PDB entry 4JI2 | X-ray diffraction, 3.64 A resolution | chains A and K of the 21 polymer chains in the assembly

[Chain A]
Molecule: 16S rRNA
Organism: Thermus thermophilus
Sequence (1522 nucleotides; each row starts with the number of its first residue; note: 42 numbers in that range are skipped by the numbering (no residue carries them; nothing is unmodelled there); a row labelled like 190A-190L holds insertion residues (190A, then the next letters in order); numbering starts at 0):
     0 UUUGUUGGAG AGUUUGAUCC UGGCUCAGGG UGAACGCUGG CGGCGUGCCU AAGACAUGCA
    60 AGUCGUGCGG G
    73 CCGCGGGGUU UU
    88 ACUCCG
    95 UGGUC
   101 AGCGGCGGAC GGGUGAGUAA CGCGUGGGU
  129A G
   130 ACCUACCCGG AAGAGGGGGA CAACCCGGGG AAACUCGGGC UAAUCCCCCA UGUGGACCCG
   190 C
190A-190L CCCUUGGGGUGU
   191 GUCCAAAGGG CUUU
   216 GCCCGCUUCC GGAUGGGCCC GCGUCCCAUC AGCUAGUUGG UGGGGUAAUG GCCCACCAAG
   276 GCGACGACGG GUAGCCGGUC UGAGAGGAUG GCCGGCCACA GGGGCACUGA GACACGGGCC
   336 CCACUCCUAC GGGAGGCAGC AGUUAGGAAU CUUCCGCAAU GGGCGCAAGC CUGACGGAGC
   396 GACGCCGCUU GGAGGAAGAA GCCCUUCGGG GUGUAAACUC CUGAA
   442 CCCGGGACGA AACCCCCGAC GA
   474 GGGGACUGAC GGUACCGGG
   494 GUAAUAGCGC CGGCCAACUC CGUGCCAGCA GCCGCGGUAA UACGGAGGGC GCGAGCGUUA
   554 CCCGGAUUCA CUGGGCGUAA AGGGCGUGUA GGCGGCCUGG GGCGUCCCAU GUGAAAGACC
   614 ACGGCUCAAC CGUGGGGGAG CGUGGGAUAC GCUCAGGCUA GACGGUGGGA GAGGGUGGUG
   674 GAAUUCCCGG AGUAGCGGUG AAAUGCGCAG AUACCGGGAG GAACGCCGAU GGCGAAGGCA
   734 GCCACCUGGU CCACCCGUGA CGCUGAGGCG CGAAAGCGUG GGGAGCAAAC CGGAUUAGAU
   794 ACCCGGGUAG UCCACGCCCU AAACGAUGCG CGCUAGGUCU CUGGGUCU
   848 CCUGGGGGCC GAAGCUAACG CGUUAAGCGC GCCGCCUGGG GAGUACGGCC GCAAGGCUGA
   908 AACUCAAAGG AAUUGACGGG GGCCCGCACA AGCGGUGGAG CAUGUGGUUU AAUUCGAAGX
   968 AACGCGAAGA ACCUUACCAG GCCUUGACAU GCUAGG
 1003A G
  1004 AACCCGGGUG AAAGCCUGGG GUGCCCC
1030A-1030D GCGA
  1031 GGGGAGCCCU AGCACAGGUG CUGCAUGGCC GUCGUCAGCU CGUGCCGUGA GGUGUUGGGU
  1091 UAAGUCCCGC AACGAGCGCA ACCCCCGCCG UUAGUUGCCA GCGGUUCGGC CGGGCACUCU
  1151 AACGGGACUG CCCGCGAAA
  1171 GCGGGAGGAA GGAGGGGACG ACGUCUGGUC AGCAUGGCCC UUACGGCCUG GGCGACACAC
  1231 GUGCUACAAU GCCCACUACA AAGCGAUGCC ACCCGGCAAC GGGGAGCUAA UCGCAAAAAG
  1291 GUGGGCCCAG UUCGGAUUGG GGUCUGCAAC CCGACCCCAU GAAGCCGGAA UCGCUAGUAA
  1351 UCGCGGAUCA G
 1361A C
  1362 CAUGCCGCGG UGAAUACGUU CCCGGGCCUU GUACACACXG CCXGUXACGC CAUGGGAGCG
  1422 GGCUCUACCC GAAGUCGCCG GG
  1446 AGCCUACGGG
  1459 CAGGCGCCGA GGGUAGGGCC CGUGACUGGG GCGAAGUCGU AACAAGGUAG CUGUACCGGA
  1519 AGGUGCGGCU GGAUCCACUC CUUUCU
Unresolved in the structure: 0-4, 1534-1538
Modified positions: PSU (pseudouridine-5'-monophosphate) at position 516, 7MG (7N-methyl-8-hydroguanosine-5'-monophosphate) at position 527, M2G (N2-dimethylguanosine-5'-monophosphate) at position 966, 5MC (5-methylcytidine-5'-monophosphate) at position 967, 2MG (2N-methylguanosine-5'-monophosphate) at position 1207, 5MC (5-methylcytidine-5'-monophosphate) at position 1400, 4OC (4n,o2'-methylcytidine-5'-monophosphate) at position 1402, 5MC (5-methylcytidine-5'-monophosphate) at position 1404, 5MC (5-methylcytidine-5'-monophosphate) at position 1407, UR3 (3-methyluridine-5'-monophoshate) at position 1498, MA6 (6N-dimethyladenosine-5'-monophoshate) at position 1518, MA6 (6N-dimethyladenosine-5'-monophoshate) at position 1519, PSU (pseudouridine-5'-monophosphate) at position 1540, PSU (pseudouridine-5'-monophosphate) at position 1541
Sequence notes: engineered mutation C1534 (A2157 in M26923.1); conflict A1535 (C2158 in M26923.1)
Bound ions: Mg2+ site 1 near U5 (its only coordinating residue here); Mg2+ site 2: U12, C526, 7MG_527, A914; Mg2+ site 3 near U12 (its only coordinating residue here); Mg2+ site 4 near U13 (its only coordinating residue here); Mg2+ site 5 near G21 (its only coordinating residue here); Mg2+ site 6: G21, G22; Mg2+ site 7 near C48 (its only coordinating residue here); Mg2+ site 8 near A53 (its only coordinating residue here); Mg2+ site 9: C58, U387; Mg2+ site 10: A59, C386; Mg2+ site 11: U62, G105; Mg2+ site 12 near C89 (its only coordinating residue here); 125 more Mg2+ sites not listed
Reported in the primary citation:
  - conformationally variable residues: A1492
  - mutagenesis - C1490U: increased growth

[Chain K]
Name: Ribosomal protein S11
Organism: Thermus thermophilus
UniProt: P80376 (RS11_THET8); residue numbers follow UniProt; this construct covers 1-129
Chain sequence (129 residues; each row starts with the number of its first residue):
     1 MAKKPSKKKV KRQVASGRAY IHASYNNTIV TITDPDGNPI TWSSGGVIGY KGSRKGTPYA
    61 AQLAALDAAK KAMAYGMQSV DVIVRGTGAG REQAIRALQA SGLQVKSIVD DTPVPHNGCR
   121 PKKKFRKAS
Unresolved in the structure: 1-10, 127-129
Bound ions: Mg2+: Asn26 (shared with G691(A), U692(A) of chain A)

[How chain A and chain K interact]
Residue-residue contacts (78; chain A residue first):
  G674(A) - His116(K)  base contact
  A675(A) - Val114(K)  hydrogen bond to the sugar
  A675(A) - Pro115(K)  base contact
  A675(A) - His116(K)  hydrogen bond to the base
  A675(A) - Asn117(K)  base contact
  A675(A) - Gly118(K)  base contact
  A676(A) - Pro113(K)  sugar contact
  A676(A) - Pro115(K)  sugar contact
  A676(A) - Cys119(K)  base contact
  U677(A) - Cys119(K)  base contact
  G683(A) - Gly37(K)  base contact
  G683(A) - Asn38(K)  hydrogen bond to the base
  G683(A) - Pro39(K)  base contact
  A684(A) - Asn38(K)  sugar contact
  A684(A) - Pro39(K)  hydrogen bond to the sugar
  G685(A) - Pro39(K)  sugar contact
  G685(A) - Ile40(K)  phosphate contact
  G685(A) - Trp42(K)  sugar contact
  U686(A) - Trp42(K)  base contact
  A687(A) - Lys71(K)  salt bridge to the phosphate
  G688(A) - Trp42(K)  sugar contact
  G688(A) - Ser44(K)  hydrogen bond to the phosphate
  G688(A) - Gly46(K)  sugar contact
  G688(A) - Val47(K)  sugar contact
  C689(A) - Asn27(K)  hydrogen bond to the phosphate
  C689(A) - Ser44(K)  hydrogen bond to the phosphate
  C689(A) - Gly45(K)  phosphate contact
  C689(A) - Gly46(K)  hydrogen bond to the phosphate
  C689(A) - Lys55(K)  salt bridge to the phosphate
  G690(A) - Asn27(K)  hydrogen bond to the phosphate
  G690(A) - Lys55(K)  hydrogen bond to the base
  G691(A) - Asn26(K)  hydrogen bond to the phosphate
  G691(A) - Lys51(K)  base contact
  G691(A) - Gly52(K)  base contact
  G691(A) - Lys55(K)  hydrogen bond to the base
  U692(A) - Asn26(K)  hydrogen bond to the phosphate
  U692(A) - Gly52(K)  base contact
  U692(A) - Ser53(K)  hydrogen bond to the base
  U692(A) - Lys124(K)  salt bridge to the phosphate
  A694(A) - Ser53(K)  hydrogen bond to the phosphate
  A695(A) - Gly52(K)  phosphate contact
  A695(A) - Ser53(K)  hydrogen bond to the phosphate
  A704(A) - Trp42(K)  base contact
  U705(A) - Trp42(K)  base contact
  A706(A) - Ile29(K)  sugar contact
  A706(A) - Thr31(K)  hydrogen bond to the sugar
  C707(A) - Tyr20(K)  phosphate contact
  C707(A) - Thr33(K)  sugar contact
  C707(A) - Gly37(K)  hydrogen bond to the sugar
  C707(A) - Pro39(K)  base contact
  C707(A) - Arg85(K)  salt bridge to the phosphate
  C708(A) - Tyr20(K)  sugar contact
  C708(A) - Asp36(K)  sugar contact
  C708(A) - Gly37(K)  sugar contact
  C708(A) - Arg85(K)  salt bridge to the phosphate
  G714(A) - Cys119(K)  base contact
  A715(A) - Gly118(K)  base contact
  A716(A) - Asn117(K)  hydrogen bond to the sugar
  A716(A) - Gly118(K)  base contact
  C717(A) - His116(K)  phosphate contact
  C717(A) - Asn117(K)  sugar contact
  G718(A) - His116(K)  stacking on the base
  G718(A) - Asn117(K)  sugar contact
  A777(A) - Cys119(K)  base contact
  G778(A) - Cys119(K)  sugar contact
  G778(A) - Arg120(K)  hydrogen bond to the sugar
  C779(A) - Arg120(K)  sugar contact
  C779(A) - Pro121(K)  phosphate contact
  C779(A) - Lys122(K)  salt bridge to the phosphate
  C779(A) - Lys123(K)  phosphate contact
  A780(A) - Lys122(K)  phosphate contact
  A780(A) - Lys123(K)  hydrogen bond to the phosphate
  C797(A) - Lys124(K)  salt bridge to the phosphate
  G798(A) - Lys122(K)  phosphate contact
  U1522(A) - Lys123(K)  phosphate contact
  G1523(A) - Lys123(K)  salt bridge to the phosphate
  C1524(A) - Arg120(K)  salt bridge to the phosphate
  G1525(A) - Arg120(K)  salt bridge to the phosphate
Other interface residues (no listed pair), chain A (38 interface residues in all): C796, G799
Other interface residues (no listed pair), chain K (38 interface residues in all): Arg18, His22, Thr41, Arg126

[In short]
The chain A/chain K interface involves 38 residues from each chain; the contacts include 21 hydrogen bonds, 10
salt bridges and 1 aromatic stacking contact. Among the polar pairs are A675(A)-His116(K), G683(A)-Asn38(K)
and G690(A)-Lys55(K). From the paper: C1490U of chain A increases growth; conformational variability at
A1492(A).
Here chain A is 16S rRNA and chain K is Ribosomal protein S11, both from Thermus thermophilus. Entry 4JI2
(Crystal Structure of 30S ribosomal subunit from Thermus thermophilus) was determined by X-ray diffraction
(same publication as 4JI0, 4JI1, 4JI3, 4JI4, 4JI5, 4JI6, 4JI7 and 4JI8).
